5B4P - chains A and B; structure by X-ray diffraction, 2.40 A resolution.

# Chain A
Molecule: repebody
From: synthetic construct
Sequence (261 residues; row label = number of the first residue in the row; numbers below 1 keep their minus sign (Ala-1 is residue -1)):
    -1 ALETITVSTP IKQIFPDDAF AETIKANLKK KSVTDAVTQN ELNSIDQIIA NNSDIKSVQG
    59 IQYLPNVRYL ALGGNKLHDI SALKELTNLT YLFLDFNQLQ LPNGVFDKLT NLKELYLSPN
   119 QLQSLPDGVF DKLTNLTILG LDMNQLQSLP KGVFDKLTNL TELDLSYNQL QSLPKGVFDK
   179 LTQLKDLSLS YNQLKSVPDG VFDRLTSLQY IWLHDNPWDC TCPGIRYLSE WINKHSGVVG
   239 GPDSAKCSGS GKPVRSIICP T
Unresolved in the structure: -1 to 0, 255-259
Disulfides: Cys218-Cys245

# Chain B
Molecule: C5a anaphylatoxin
From: Homo sapiens
UniProtKB: P01031 (CO5_HUMAN); residues 1-74 here correspond to UniProt positions 678-751 (UniProt number = residue number + 677)
Sequence (75 residues; each row starts with the number of its first residue; numbering starts at 0):
     0 STLQKKIEEI AAKYKHSVVK KCCYDGACVN NDETCEQRAA RISLGPRCIK AFTECCVVAS
    60 QLRANISHKD MQLGR
Unresolved in the structure: 72-74
Disulfides: Cys21-Cys47, Cys22-Cys54, Cys34-Cys55
Differences from the reference sequence: expression tag (0)

# Interface between chain A and chain B
Residue-residue contacts - 33 pairs, chain A then chain B:
  Asn49(A) with Val17(B); Leu43(B); Cys47(B)
  Ser51(A) with Ser42(B); Leu43(B)
  Gly72(A) with Ser42(B); Gly44(B)
  Asn73(A) with Ser42(B), hydrogen bond (backbone-backbone)
  Tyr89(A) with His15(B), hydrogen bond
  Phe91(A) with His15(B); Val17(B), hydrophobic; Val18(B), hydrophobic; Arg46(B)
  Leu92(A) with Arg46(B), hydrogen bond (backbone-side chain)
  Asp93(A) with Gly44(B); Pro45(B); Arg46(B), salt bridge; Cys47(B), hydrogen bond (side chain-backbone)
  Phe94(A) with Gly44(B); Pro45(B)
  Asn95(A) with Ser42(B), hydrogen bond (side chain-backbone); Leu43(B), hydrogen bond (side chain-backbone); Gly44(B); Pro45(B)
  Tyr114(A) with His15(B)
  Leu115(A) with Arg46(B), hydrogen bond (backbone-side chain)
  Pro117(A) with Pro45(B)
  Gly138(A) with Arg46(B)
  Asp140(A) with Arg46(B), salt bridge
  Met141(A) with Pro45(B); Lys49(B)
  Tyr165(A) with Lys49(B); Glu53(B)
Also at the interface, not in a pair above, chain A (22 interface residues in all): Ile47, Ala48, Asn50, Ser116, Asn142
Also at the interface, not in a pair above, chain B (13 interface residues in all): Ser16, Cys21

# In short
The interface between chain A and chain B involves 22 residues on one side and 13 on the other; the contacts
include 7 hydrogen bonds and 2 salt bridges. Polar contacts include Asp93(A)-Arg46(B), Asp140(A)-Arg46(B) and
Tyr89(A)-His15(B).
Chain A is repebody (synthetic construct) and chain B is C5a anaphylatoxin (Homo sapiens); the structure,
Complex structure of human C5a and its binding repebody, was determined by X-ray diffraction.
